PDB entry 6K72 | electron microscopy, 4.60 A resolution (low resolution: residue-level contacts below are approximate; hydrogen-bond / salt-bridge calls are withheld) | chains K and P of the 14 polymer chains in the assembly

Chain K:
Protein: Eukaryotic translation initiation factor 2 subunit 1
Source organism: Homo sapiens
UniProtKB: P05198 (IF2A_HUMAN); residues 1-315 here = UniProt positions 1-315
Sequence (315 residues; row label = number of the first residue in the row):
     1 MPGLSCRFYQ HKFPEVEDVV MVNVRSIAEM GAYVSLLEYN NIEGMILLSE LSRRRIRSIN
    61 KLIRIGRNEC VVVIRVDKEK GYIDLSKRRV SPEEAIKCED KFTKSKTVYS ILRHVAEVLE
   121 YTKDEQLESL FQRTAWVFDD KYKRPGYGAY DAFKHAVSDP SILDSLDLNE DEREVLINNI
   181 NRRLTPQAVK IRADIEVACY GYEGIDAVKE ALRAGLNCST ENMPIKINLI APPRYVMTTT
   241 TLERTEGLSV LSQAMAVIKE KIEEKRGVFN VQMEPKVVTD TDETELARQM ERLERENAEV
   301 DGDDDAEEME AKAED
Unresolved in the structure: 1-6, 47-56, 119-123, 177-187, 272-315
UniProt features mapped onto this chain:
  - modified residue: Ser49 (Phosphoserine), Ser52 (Phosphoserine), Lys141 (N6-acetyllysine), Ser158 (Phosphoserine), Thr279 (Phosphothreonine), Thr281 (Phosphothreonine)
  - mutagenesis: Ser52 (S52A: Abolished phosphorylation by EIF2AK1/HRI in response to stress. Abolished relocalization to the mitochondrial surface in response to mitochondrial damage; S52D: Mimics phosphorylation ...)

Chain P:
Protein: Eukaryotic translation initiation factor 2 subunit 3
Source organism: Homo sapiens
UniProtKB: P41091 (IF2G_HUMAN); residue numbers follow UniProt; this construct covers 1-472
Sequence (472 residues; each row starts with the number of its first residue):
     1 MAGGEAGVTL GQPHLSRQDL TTLDVTKLTP LSHEVISRQA TINIGTIGHV AHGKSTVVKA
    61 ISGVHTVRFK NELERNITIK LGYANAKIYK LDDPSCPRPE CYRSCGSSTP DEFPTDIPGT
   121 KGNFKLVRHV SFVDCPGHDI LMATMLNGAA VMDAALLLIA GNESCPQPQT SEHLAAIEIM
   181 KLKHILILQN KIDLVKESQA KEQYEQILAF VQGTVAEGAP IIPISAQLKY NIEVVCEYIV
   241 KKIPVPPRDF TSEPRLIVIR SFDVNKPGCE VDDLKGGVAG GSILKGVLKV GQEIEVRPGI
   301 VSKDSEGKLM CKPIFSKIVS LFAEHNDLQY AAPGGLIGVG TKIDPTLCRA DRMVGQVLGA
   361 VGALPEIFTE LEISYFLLRR LLGVRTEGDK KAAKVQKLSK NEVLMVNIGS LSTGGRVSAV
   421 KADLGKIVLT NPVCTEVGEK IALSRRVEKH WRLIGWGQIR RGVTIKPTVD DD
Unresolved in the structure: 1-39, 461-472
UniProt features mapped onto this chain:
  - region: Gly48 to Ser55 (G1), Asn76 to Lys80 (G2), Asp134 to Gly137 (G3), Asn190 to Asp193 (G4), Ser225 to Gln227 (G5), Gly457 to Val469 (Interacts with CDC123)
  - binding site (GTP): Ala51 to Thr56, Asn190 to Asp193, Ser225 to Gln227
  - modified residue: Ala2 (N-acetylalanine), Ser16 (Phosphoserine)
  - natural variant: Ser108 (S108R: In MEHMO; uncertain significance), Thr144 (T144I: In MEHMO), Ile159 (I159L: In MEHMO), Ile222 (I222T: In MEHMO), Ile259 (I259M: In MEHMO), Pro432 (P432S: Found in patients with hypopituitarism with glucose dysregulation)

How chain K and chain P interact:
Contacting residue pairs (26):
  Glu196(K) with Thr346(P)
  Ala198(K) with Asp344(P)
  Cys199(K) with Ile343(P); Asp344(P)
  Tyr200(K) with Pro313(P); Ile314(P); Phe315(P); Lys342(P); Ile343(P); Asp344(P)
  Gly201(K) with Phe315(P)
  Tyr202(K) with Phe315(P); Ser316(P); Lys317(P)
  Ile205(K) with Leu274(P); Lys342(P); Ile343(P)
  Leu229(K) with Val271(P)
  Ile230(K) with Cys269(P); Glu270(P)
  Ala231(K) with Glu270(P)
  Pro232(K) with Asn265(P); Cys269(P); Glu270(P); Asp273(P)
  Pro233(K) with Thr346(P)
Interface residues without a listed pair, chain K (13 interface residues in all): Lys209
Interface residues without a listed pair, chain P (16 interface residues in all): Gly268

Summary:
13 residues of chain K face 16 of chain P across their interface. From UniProt: one mutagenesis site on chain
K; 13 GTP-binding residues on chain P.
Here chain K is Eukaryotic translation initiation factor 2 subunit 1 and chain P is Eukaryotic translation
initiation factor 2 subunit 3, both from Homo sapiens. Entry 6K72 (eIF2(aP) - eIF2B complex) was determined by
electron microscopy, deposited together with 6K71, 6JLY and 6JLZ.
